PDB entry 5MLC | electron microscopy, 3.60 A resolution | chains A and X of the 32 polymer chains in the assembly

Chain A:
Molecule: 23S ribosomal RNA, chloroplastic
From: Spinacia oleracea
Sequence (2811 nucleotides; row label = number of the first residue in the row):
     1 UUCAAACGAGGAAAGGCUUACGGUGGAUACCUAGGCACCCAGAGACGAGG
    51 AAGGGCGUAUUAAUCGACGAAAUGCUUCGGGGAGUUGAAAAUAAGCAGAG
   101 AUCCGGAGAUUCCCGAAUAGGUCAACCUUUCGAACUUCUGCUGAAUCCAU
   151 GGGCAGGCAAGAGACAACCUGGCGAACUGAAACAUCUUAGUAGCCAGAGG
   201 AAAAGAAAGCAAAAGCGAUUCCCGUAGUAGCGGCGAGCGAAAUGGGAGCA
   251 GCCUAAACCGUGAAAACGGGGUUGUGGGAGAGCAAUACAAGCGUCGUGCU
   301 GCUAGGCGAAUCAGUGGAGUGCGGAACCCUAGAUGGUGAAAGUCCAGUAG
   351 CCGAAAGCAUCACUAGCUUAUGCUCUGACCCGAGUAGCAUGGGGCACGUG
   401 GAAUCCCGUGUGAAUCAGCAAGGACCACCUUGCAAGGCUAAAUACUCCUG
   451 GGUGACCGAUAGCGAAGUAGUACCGUGAGGGAAGGGUGAAAAGAACCCCC
   501 AUCGGGGAGUGAAAUAGAACAUGAAACCGUAAGCUCUCAAGCAGUGGGAG
   551 GGGGACCAGACCCUGACCGCGUGCCUGUUGAAGAAUGAGCCGGCGACUCA
   601 UAGGCAGUGGCUUGGUUAAGGGAACCCACCGGAGCCGUAGCGAAAGCGAG
   651 UCUUCAUAGGGCAAUUGUCACUGCUUAUGGACCCGAACCUGGGUGAUCUA
   701 UCCAUGACCAGGAUGAAGCUUGGGUGAAACUAAGUGGAGGUCCGAACCGA
   751 CUGAUGUUGAAGAAUCAGCGGAUGAGUUGUGGUUAGGGGUGAAAUGCCAC
   801 UCGAACCCAGAGCUAGCUGGUUCUCCCCGAAAUGCGUUGAGGCGCAGCAG
   851 UUGACUGGACAUCUAGGGGUAAAGCACUGUUUCGGUGCGGGCCGCGAGAG
   901 CGGUACCAAAUCGAGGCAAACUCUGAAUACUAGAUAUGACCUCCAAAUAA
   951 CAGGGGUCAAGGUCGGCCAGUGAGACGAUGGGGGAUAAGCUUCAUCGUCG
  1001 AGAGGGAAACAGCCCGGAUCACCAGCUAAGGCCCCUAAAUGACCGCUCAG
  1051 UGAUAAAGGAGGUAGGGGUGCAGAGACAGCCAGGAGGUUUGCCUAGAAGC
  1101 AGCCACCCUUGAAAGAGUGCGUAAUAGCUCACUGAUCGAGCGCUCUUGCG
  1151 CCGAAGAUGAACGGGGCUAAGCGGUCUGCCGAAGCUGUGGGAUGUAAAAA
  1201 AACAUCGGUAGGGGAGCGUUCCGUGUUAGGGAGAAACGCGUGCGUGAGCC
  1251 GCGUUGGACGAAGCGGAAGCGAGAAUGUCGGCUUGAGUAACGCAAACAUU
  1301 GGUGAGAAUCCAAUGCCCCGAAAACCUAAGGGUUCCUCCGCAAGGUUCGU
  1351 CCACGGAGGGUGAGUCAGGGCCUAAGAUCAGGCCGAAAGGCGUAGUCGAU
  1401 GGACAACAGGUGAAUAUUCCUGUACUACCCCUUGUUGGUCCCGAGGGACG
  1451 GAGGAGGCUAGGUUAGCCGAAAGAUGGUUAUCGGUUCAAGGACGCAAGGU
  1501 GACCCUGUUUUUCAGGGUAAGAAGGGGUAGAGAAAAUGCCUCGAGCCAAU
  1551 GUUCGAGUACCAGGCGCUACGGCGCUGAAGUAACCGAUGCCAUACUCCCA
  1601 GGAAAAGCUCGAACGACCUUCAACAAAAGGGUACCUGUACCCGAAACCGA
  1651 CACAGGUAGGUAGGUAGAGAAUACCUAGGGGCGCGAGACAACUCUCUCUA
  1701 AGGAACUCGGCAAAAUAGCCCCGUAACUUCGGGAGAAGGGGUGCCCCCUC
  1751 ACAAAGGGGGUCGAAGUGACCAGGCCCGGGCGACUGUUUACCAAAAACAC
  1801 AGGUCUCCGCAAAGUCGUAAGACCAUGUAUGGGGGCUGACGCCUGCCCAG
  1851 UGCCGGAAGGUCAAGGAAGUUGGUGACCUGAUGACAGGGGAGCCGGCGAC
  1901 CGAAGCCCCGGUGAACGGCGGCCGUAACUAUAACGGUCCUAAGGUAGCGA
  1951 AAUUCCUUGUCGGGUAAGUUCCGACCCGCACGAAAGGCGUAACGAUCUGG
  2001 GCACUGUCUCGGAGAGAGGCUCGGUGAAAUAGACAUGUCUGUGAAGAUGC
  2051 GGACUACCUGCACCUGGACAGAAAGACCCUAUGAAGCUUUACUGUUCCCU
  2101 GGGAUUGGCUUUGGGCUUUUCCUGCGCAGCUUAGGUGGAAGGCGAAGAAG
  2151 GCCCCCUUCCGGGGGGGCCCGAGCCAUCAGUGAGAUACCACUCUGGAAGA
  2201 GCUAGAAUUCUAACCUUGUGUCAGGACCUACGGGCCAAGGGACAUUCUCA
  2251 GGUAGACAGUUUCUAUGGGGCGUAGGCCUCCCAAAAGGUAACGGAGGCGU
  2301 GCAAAGGUUUCCUCGGGCCGGACGGAGAUUGGCCCUCGAGUGCAAAGGCA
  2351 GAAGGGAGCUUGACUGCAAGACCCACCCGUCGAGCAGGGACGAAAGUCGG
  2401 CCUUAGUGAUCCGACGGUGCCGAGUGGAAGGGCCGUCGCUCAACGGAUAA
  2451 AAGUUACUCUAGGGAUAACAGGCUGAUCUUCCCCAAGAGUUCACAUCGAC
  2501 GGGAAGGUUUGGCACCUCGAUGUCGGCUCUUCGCCACCUGGGGCUGUAGU
  2551 AUGUUCCAAGGGUUGGGCUGUUCGCCCAUUAAAGCGGUACGUGAGCUGGG
  2601 UUCAGAACGUCGUGAGACAGUUCGGUCCAUAUCCGGUGUGGGCGUUAGAG
  2651 CAUUGAGAGGACCUUUCCCUAGUACGAGAGGACCGGGAAGGACGCACCUC
  2701 UGGUGUACCAGUUAUCGUGCCCACGGUAAACGCUGGGUAGCCAAGUGCGG
  2751 AGCGGAUAACUGCUGAAAGCAUCUAAGUAGUAAGCCCACCCCAAGAUGAG
  2801 UGCUCUCCUAU
Disordered / not traced: 283-297, 363-372, 943-951, 1502-1521, 1926-1932

Chain X:
Protein: 50S ribosomal protein L27, chloroplastic
From: Spinacia oleracea
UniProt: A0A0K9R4I2 (A0A0K9R4I2_SPIOL); residue numbers follow UniProt; this construct covers 1-194
Amino-acid sequence (194 residues; row label = number of the first residue in the row):
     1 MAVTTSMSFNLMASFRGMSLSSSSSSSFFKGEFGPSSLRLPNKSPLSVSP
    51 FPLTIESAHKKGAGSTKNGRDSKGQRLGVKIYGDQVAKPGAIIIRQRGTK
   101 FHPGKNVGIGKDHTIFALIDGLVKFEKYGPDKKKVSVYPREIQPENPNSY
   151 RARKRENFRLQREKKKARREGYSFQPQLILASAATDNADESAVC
Disordered / not traced: 1-58, 167-194

Interface between chain A and chain X:
Pairs across the interface - 107 pairs, chain A then chain X:
  U856(A) with Arg162(X), hydrogen bond to the base
  G857(A) with Arg155(X), salt bridge to the phosphate; Phe158(X), stacking on the base; Arg162(X), hydrogen bond to the base
  G858(A) with Arg151(X), salt bridge to the phosphate; Lys154(X), hydrogen bond to the base
  A865(A) with Asp84(X), sugar contact
  G866(A) with Tyr82(X), base contact; Gly83(X), hydrogen bond to the sugar; Phe125(X), sugar contact
  G867(A) with Val79(X), sugar contact; Tyr82(X), base contact; Phe101(X), phosphate contact; Phe125(X), phosphate contact; Lys133(X), phosphate contact
  U931(A) with Tyr82(X), sugar contact
  A932(A) with Gln85(X), hydrogen bond to the sugar
  A934(A) with Arg151(X), salt bridge to the phosphate
  U935(A) with Ser149(X), hydrogen bond to the phosphate
  A936(A) with Ser149(X), phosphate contact; Tyr150(X), hydrogen bond to the phosphate
  U937(A) with Tyr150(X), sugar contact
  G956(A) with Lys164(X), salt bridge to the phosphate
  A960(A) with Phe158(X), base contact; Gln161(X), hydrogen bond to the base
  G961(A) with Arg162(X), hydrogen bond to the base
  U1195(A) with Lys165(X), hydrogen bond to the phosphate
  A1196(A) with Lys165(X), phosphate contact
  G2268(A) with Lys60(X), hydrogen bond to the base
  G2272(A) with Ala63(X), base contact; Ser65(X), base contact
  U2273(A) with Ser65(X), sugar contact; Thr66(X), sugar contact
  C2278(A) with Ser72(X), hydrogen bond to the phosphate; Gln75(X), hydrogen bond to the phosphate
  U2279(A) with Arg70(X), base contact; Asp71(X), base contact; Ser72(X), phosphate contact; Gln75(X), hydrogen bond to the phosphate
  C2280(A) with Arg70(X), base contact; Asp71(X), hydrogen bond to the base
  C2281(A) with Asp71(X), hydrogen bond to the base
  A2286(A) with Tyr82(X), hydrogen bond to the sugar
  G2287(A) with Arg76(X), sugar contact; Leu77(X), sugar contact
  G2288(A) with Gly74(X), phosphate contact; Gln75(X), phosphate contact; Arg76(X), hydrogen bond to the phosphate
  U2289(A) with Lys73(X), phosphate contact; Gly74(X), hydrogen bond to the phosphate; Arg76(X), salt bridge to the phosphate
  G2294(A) with Thr66(X), phosphate contact; Asn68(X), phosphate contact
  A2295(A) with Lys67(X), salt bridge to the phosphate; Asn68(X), phosphate contact; Arg70(X), base contact
  G2296(A) with Lys67(X), salt bridge to the phosphate; Arg70(X), hydrogen bond to the base
  G2297(A) with Arg70(X), base contact
  A2346(A) with Arg97(X), base contact
  G2347(A) with Arg97(X), base contact; Gly98(X), hydrogen bond to the sugar; Lys100(X), sugar contact
  G2348(A) with Thr99(X), hydrogen bond to the sugar; Lys100(X), phosphate contact
  C2349(A) with Thr99(X), phosphate contact; His102(X), salt bridge to the phosphate; Lys132(X), salt bridge to the phosphate
  A2350(A) with Lys132(X), salt bridge to the phosphate
  A2353(A) with Thr99(X), hydrogen bond to the base
  A2369(A) with Pro89(X), base contact; Gly90(X), base contact
  G2370(A) with Lys88(X), phosphate contact; Pro89(X), hydrogen bond to the sugar; Gly90(X), hydrogen bond to the base; Ala91(X), sugar contact
  A2371(A) with Lys88(X), phosphate contact; Gly90(X), sugar contact; Ala91(X), sugar contact; Ile92(X), hydrogen bond to the sugar
  C2372(A) with Lys80(X), phosphate contact; Arg95(X), hydrogen bond to the base
  C2373(A) with Arg76(X), phosphate contact; Lys80(X), phosphate contact
  C2374(A) with Arg76(X), phosphate contact
  U2380(A) with Arg95(X), hydrogen bond to the base
  C2381(A) with Ile92(X), base contact; Gly110(X), phosphate contact; Lys111(X), salt bridge to the phosphate; Thr114(X), sugar contact; Phe116(X), sugar contact
  G2382(A) with Gly110(X), phosphate contact; Lys111(X), hydrogen bond to the phosphate; Phe116(X), sugar contact
  A2383(A) with Phe116(X), sugar contact; Leu118(X), sugar contact
  C2401(A) with Lys111(X), salt bridge to the phosphate
  C2402(A) with His113(X), sugar contact
  U2403(A) with Arg97(X), hydrogen bond to the sugar; Lys111(X), sugar contact; Asp112(X), hydrogen bond to the sugar; His113(X), sugar contact
  U2404(A) with Arg97(X), hydrogen bond to the sugar; Lys111(X), salt bridge to the phosphate; Asp112(X), phosphate contact
  U2510(A) with His59(X), phosphate contact
  G2511(A) with His59(X), salt bridge to the phosphate
Also at the interface, not in a pair above, chain A (64 interface residues in all): C835, A859, G868, U924, U957, G2269, C2277, A2290, C2292, G2293
Also at the interface, not in a pair above, chain X (56 interface residues in all): Gly64, Asp131, Asn146

Overview:
Chain A and chain X form an interface of 64 and 56 residues respectively; the contacts include 32 hydrogen
bonds, 14 salt bridges and 1 aromatic stacking contact. Among the polar pairs are U856(A)-Arg162(X),
G857(A)-Arg162(X) and G858(A)-Lys154(X).
Chain A is 23S ribosomal RNA, chloroplastic and chain X is 50S ribosomal protein L27, chloroplastic, both from
Spinacia oleracea; the structure, Cryo-EM structure of the spinach chloroplast ribosome reveals the location
of plastid-specific ribosomal proteins and extensions, was determined by electron microscopy.
